PDB entry 5ZWM | electron microscopy, 3.40 A resolution | chains N and I of the 57 polymer chains in the assembly

[Chain N]
Name: Pre-mRNA-splicing factor 6
Organism: Saccharomyces cerevisiae S288c
UniProt: P19735 (PRP6_YEAST); residues 1-899 here = UniProt positions 1-899
Sequence (899 residues; each row starts with the number of its first residue):
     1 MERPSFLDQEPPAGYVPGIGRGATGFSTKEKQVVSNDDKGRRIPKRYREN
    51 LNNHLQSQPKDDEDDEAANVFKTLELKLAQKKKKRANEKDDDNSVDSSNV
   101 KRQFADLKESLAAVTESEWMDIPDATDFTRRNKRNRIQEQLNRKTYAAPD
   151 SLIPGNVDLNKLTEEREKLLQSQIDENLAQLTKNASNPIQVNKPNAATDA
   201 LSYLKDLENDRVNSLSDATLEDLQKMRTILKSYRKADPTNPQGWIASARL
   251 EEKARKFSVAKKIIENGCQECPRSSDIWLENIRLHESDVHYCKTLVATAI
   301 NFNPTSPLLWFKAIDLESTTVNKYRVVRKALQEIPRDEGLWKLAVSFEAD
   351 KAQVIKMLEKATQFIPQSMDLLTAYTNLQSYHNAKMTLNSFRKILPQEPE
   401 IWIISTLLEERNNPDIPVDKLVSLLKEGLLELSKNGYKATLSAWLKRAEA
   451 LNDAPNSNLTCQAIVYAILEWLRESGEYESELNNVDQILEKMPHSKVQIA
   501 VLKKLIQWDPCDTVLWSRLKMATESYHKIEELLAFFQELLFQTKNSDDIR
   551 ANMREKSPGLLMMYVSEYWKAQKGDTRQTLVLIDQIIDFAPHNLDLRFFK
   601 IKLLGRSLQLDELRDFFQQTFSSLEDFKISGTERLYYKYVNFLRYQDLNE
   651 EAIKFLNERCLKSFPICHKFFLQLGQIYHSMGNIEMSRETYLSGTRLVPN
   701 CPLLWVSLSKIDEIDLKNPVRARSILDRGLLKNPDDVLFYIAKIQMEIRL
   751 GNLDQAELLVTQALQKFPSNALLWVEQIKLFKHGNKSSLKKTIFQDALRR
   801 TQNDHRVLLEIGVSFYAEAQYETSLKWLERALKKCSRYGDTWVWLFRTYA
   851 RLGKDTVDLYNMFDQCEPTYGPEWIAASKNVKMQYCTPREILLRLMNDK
Disordered / not traced: 1-3, 27-71, 90-97, 179-210, 270-271, 305-307, 388-389, 424-426, 444-445, 458-459, 475-477, 497-502, 518-520, 539-541, 555, 571-574, 589-592, 608-613, 626-629, 643-649, 664-665, 683-684, 716-719, 836-837, 868-885

[Chain I]
Molecule: U4 snRNA
Organism: Saccharomyces cerevisiae S288c
Sequence (160 nucleotides; numbered 1 to 160; the number before each row is that of its first residue):
     1 AUCCUUAUGCACGGGAAAUACGCAUAUCAGUGAGGAUUCGUCCGAGAUUG
    51 UGUUUUUGCUGGUUGAAAUUUAAUUAUAAACCAGACCGUCUCCUCAUGGU
   101 CAAUUCGGUGUUCGCUUUUGAAUACUUCAAGACUAUGUAGGGAAUUUUUG
   151 GAAUACCUUU
Disordered / not traced: 65-70, 80-89, 103-130, 155-160

[How chain N and chain I interact]
Pairs across the interface (22; chain N residue first):
  Arg-130(N) / U49(I)  salt bridge to the phosphate
  Asn-132(N) / G50(I)  hydrogen bond to the phosphate
  Asn-132(N) / U51(I)  hydrogen bond to the phosphate
  Lys-133(N) / U49(I)  salt bridge to the phosphate
  Arg-136(N) / G50(I)  salt bridge to the phosphate
  Arg-136(N) / U51(I)  salt bridge to the phosphate
  Gln-140(N) / U19(I)  hydrogen bond to the base
  Gln-140(N) / A20(I)  hydrogen bond to the base
  Gln-140(N) / U54(I)  hydrogen bond to the base
  Leu-141(N) / U19(I)  base contact
  Arg-143(N) / U19(I)  base contact
  Arg-143(N) / U54(I)  base contact
  Arg-143(N) / U55(I)  salt bridge to the phosphate
  Lys-144(N) / U19(I)  salt bridge to the phosphate
  Lys-144(N) / U55(I)  salt bridge to the phosphate
  Tyr-146(N) / U19(I)  sugar contact
  Ser-787(N) / G40(I)  hydrogen bond to the sugar
  Ser-788(N) / G40(I)  sugar contact
  Ser-788(N) / U41(I)  hydrogen bond to the phosphate
  Leu-789(N) / C42(I)  phosphate contact
  Lys-791(N) / G40(I)  base contact
  Thr-792(N) / C42(I)  phosphate contact
Other interface residues (no listed pair), chain N (15 interface residues in all): Asn-142
Other interface residues (no listed pair), chain I (13 interface residues in all): U38, U48, U53

[Summary]
15 residues of chain N and 13 residues of chain I are in contact; the contacts include 7 hydrogen bonds and 7
salt bridges. Polar contacts include Gln-140(N)/U19(I), Gln-140(N)/A20(I) and Gln-140(N)/U54(I).
Here chain N is Pre-mRNA-splicing factor 6 and chain I is U4 snRNA, both from Saccharomyces cerevisiae S288c.
Entry 5ZWM (Cryo-EM structure of the yeast pre-B complex at an average resolution of 3.4~4.6 angstrom
(tri-snRNP and ...) was determined by electron microscopy (same publication as 5ZWN and 5ZWO).
